7A3Q - chains B and L of the 6 polymer chains in the assembly; structure by X-ray diffraction, 2.70 A resolution.

Chain B:
Protein: Envelope protein E
Source organism: Dengue virus 4
Reference sequence: S5S2D1 (S5S2D1_9FLAV); residues 1-395 here correspond to UniProt positions 28-422 (UniProt number = residue number + 27)
Sequence (395 residues; each row starts with the number of its first residue):
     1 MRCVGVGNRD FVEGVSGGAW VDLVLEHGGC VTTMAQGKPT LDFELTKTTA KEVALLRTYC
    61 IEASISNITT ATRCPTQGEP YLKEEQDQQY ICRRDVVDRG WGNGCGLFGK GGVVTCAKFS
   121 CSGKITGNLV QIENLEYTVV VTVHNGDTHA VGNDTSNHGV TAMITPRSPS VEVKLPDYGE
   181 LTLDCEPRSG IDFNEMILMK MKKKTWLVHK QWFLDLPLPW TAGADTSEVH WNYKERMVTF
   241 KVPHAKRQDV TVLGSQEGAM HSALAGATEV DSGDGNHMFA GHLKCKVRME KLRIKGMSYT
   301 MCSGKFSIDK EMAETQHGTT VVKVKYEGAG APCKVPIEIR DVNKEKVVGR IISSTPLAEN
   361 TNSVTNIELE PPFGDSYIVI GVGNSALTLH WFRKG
Not modelled in the structure: 17-20, 146-157, 224-227, 244-247, 272-276
Disulfide bonds: Cys3-Cys30, Cys60-Cys121, Cys74-Cys105, Cys92-Cys116, Cys185-Cys285, Cys302-Cys333
Covalent attachments: N-acetylglucosamine (NAG) linked to Asn67
Reported in the primary citation:
  - post-translational modification sites: Asn67

Chain L:
Protein: Single Chain Variable Fragment
Source organism: Homo sapiens
Sequence (154 residues; numbered -5 to 144 plus 5 insertion-coded residues; 1 number in that range is skipped by the numbering (no residue carries it; nothing is unmodelled there); the number before each row is that of its first residue; a row labelled like 27A-27C holds insertion residues (27A, then the next letters in order); numbers below 1 keep their minus sign (Ser-5 is residue -5)):
    -5 SGGGASQSAL TQPAS
    11 VSGSPGQSIT ISCTGTS
27A-27C SDV
    28 GGFNYVSWFQ QHPGKAPKLM LYDVTSRPSG VSSRFSGSKS GNTASLTISG LQAEDEADYY
    88 CSSHTSRG
   95A T
    96 WVFGGGTKLT V
  106A L
   107 AAADDDDKAG WSHPQFEKGG GSGGGSGGGS WSHPQFEK
Not modelled in the structure: -5 to 0, 107-144
Disulfide bonds: Cys23-Cys88
Residues lining bound ligands: 3CX ((2S)-3-(cyclohexylamino)-2-hydroxypropane-1-sulfonic acid): Ala8, Asp85, Tyr87, Gly100, Gly101, Thr102, Lys103

Chain B / chain L interface:
Pairs across the interface - 6 pairs, chain B then chain L:
  Asp309(B) - Thr52(L)  hydrogen bond
  Lys310(B) - Asn31(L)
  Lys310(B) - Asp50(L)  salt bridge
  Lys323(B) - Ser53(L)
  Asn362(B) - Arg54(L)  hydrogen bond (backbone-side chain)
  Asn362(B) - Ser60(L)

Overview:
4 residues of chain B and 6 residues of chain L are in contact; the contacts include 2 hydrogen bonds and 1
salt bridge. Polar pairs include Lys310(B)-Asp50(L), Asp309(B)-Thr52(L) and Asn362(B)-Arg54(L). Chain L binds
compound 3CX. Covalently linked N-acetylglucosamine: at Asn67(B). The paper reports a modification site at
Asn67(B).
Here chain B is Envelope protein E (Dengue virus 4) and chain L is Single Chain Variable Fragment (Homo
sapiens). Entry 7A3Q (Crystal structure of dengue 4 virus envelope glycoprotein in complex with the scFv
fragment of the ...) was determined by X-ray diffraction together with 7A3N, 7A3O, 7A3P and 7A3U from the same
study.
